PDB entry 1AXT | X-ray diffraction, 2.15 A resolution | chains L and H

Chain L:
Protein: Immunoglobulin IGG2A
Organism: Mus musculus
Notes: fragment: fab' fragment 33f12
Amino-acid sequence (216 residues; numbered 1 to 211 plus 5 insertion-coded residues; the number before each row is that of its first residue; a row labelled like 27A-27E holds insertion residues (27A, then the next letters in order)):
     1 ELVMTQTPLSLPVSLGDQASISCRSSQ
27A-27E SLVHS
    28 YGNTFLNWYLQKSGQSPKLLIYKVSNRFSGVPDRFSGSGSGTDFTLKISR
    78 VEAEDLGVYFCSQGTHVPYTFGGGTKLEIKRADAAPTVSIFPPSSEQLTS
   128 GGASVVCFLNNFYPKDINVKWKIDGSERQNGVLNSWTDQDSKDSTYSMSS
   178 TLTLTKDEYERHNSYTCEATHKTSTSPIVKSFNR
Disulfide bonds: Cys23-Cys88, Cys134-Cys194
Construct notes: conflict Tyr28 (Asn33 in S16112), Phe32 (Tyr37 in S16112), Asn34 (Tyr39 in S16112), Ser40 (Pro45 in S16112), Leu46 (Pro51 in S16112), Lys50 (Arg55 in S16112), Ser89 (Phe94 in S16112), Lys103 (Arg108 in S16112)

Chain H:
Protein: Immunoglobulin IGG2A
Organism: Mus musculus
Notes: fragment: fab' fragment 33f12
UniProtKB: P01865 (GCAM_MOUSE); the construct has insertions or renumbered stretches relative to UniProt, so the offset changes along the chain: 114-130 = UniProt 1-17; 133-154 = UniProt 18-39; 162-169 = UniProt 42-49; 171-180 = UniProt 50-59; 5 more segments
Amino-acid sequence (218 residues; each row starts with the number of its first residue; note: 16 numbers in that range are skipped by the numbering (no residue carries them; nothing is unmodelled there); a row labelled like 52A-52C holds insertion residues (52A, then the next letters in order)):
     1 EVKLEESGGGLVQPGGSMKLSCVVSGLTFSRFWMSWVRQSPEKGLEWVAE
    51 IR
52A-52C LKS
    53 DNYATHYAESVKGKFTISRDDSKSRLYLQM
82A-82C NSL
    83 RTEDTGIYYCKIYFYSFS
   102 YWGQGTLVTVSAAKTTAPSVYPLAPVCGD
   133 TTGSSVTLGCLVKGYFPEPVTL
   156 TW
   162 NSGSLSSG
   171 VHTFPAVLQS
   183 DLYTLSSSVTVTSS
   198 TWP
   202 SQSIT
   208 CNVAHPASSTKVDKKI
   226 EPR
Disulfide bonds: Cys22-Cys92, Cys142-Cys208

Interface between chain L and chain H:
Pairs across the interface (68):
  Asn30(L) with Tyr97(H)
  Phe32(L) with Tyr97(H), hydrophobic
  Tyr36(L) with Ser100(H), hydrogen bond; Trp103(H)
  Gln38(L) with Gln39(H), hydrogen bond; Tyr91(H), hydrogen bond
  Gln42(L) with Tyr91(H)
  Ser43(L) with Gly104(H), hydrogen bond (side chain-backbone); Gln105(H)
  Pro44(L) with Tyr91(H); Trp103(H), hydrophobic
  Leu46(L) with Ser100(H)
  Tyr49(L) with Tyr97(H); Ser98(H)
  Lys50(L) with Tyr97(H)
  Phe55(L) with Ser98(H); Phe99(H), hydrophobic; Tyr102(H)
  Phe87(L) with Gln39(H); Leu45(H), hydrophobic
  Val94(L) with Trp47(H), hydrophobic; Arg52(H); His58(H)
  Pro95(L) with Trp47(H), hydrophobic
  Tyr96(L) with Trp47(H); Glu50(H), hydrogen bond; Arg52(H); Tyr95(H)
  Phe98(L) with Leu45(H); Trp103(H), hydrophobic
  Ser116(L) with Thr139(H)
  Phe118(L) with Leu124(H); Ala125(H); Pro126(H); Thr139(H)
  Pro119(L) with Ala125(H); Val127(H), hydrophobic
  Ser121(L) with Tyr122(H); Pro123(H)
  Glu123(L) with Tyr122(H); Pro123(H); Lys221(H), salt bridge
  Gln124(L) with Tyr122(H)
  Ser127(L) with Tyr122(H)
  Ser131(L) with Leu143(H)
  Phe135(L) with Leu124(H), hydrophobic; Phe174(H), hydrophobic; Ser188(H); Ser189(H); Ser190(H)
  Asn137(L) with His172(H); Phe174(H); Ser190(H), hydrogen bond
  Asn138(L) with His172(H), hydrogen bond
  Leu160(L) with Val177(H), hydrophobic; Gln179(H)
  Asn161(L) with Val177(H)
  Ser162(L) with Phe174(H); Pro175(H), hydrogen bond (side chain-backbone); Val177(H)
  Trp163(L) with Pro175(H)
  Thr164(L) with Phe174(H)
  Ser174(L) with His172(H), hydrogen bond; Phe174(H)
  Met175(L) with Phe174(H)
  Ser176(L) with Phe174(H); Ser188(H)
  Thr180(L) with Lys145(H)
Other interface residues (no listed pair), chain L (40 interface residues in all): Asn34, Val133, Thr178, Phe209
Other interface residues (no listed pair), chain H (41 interface residues in all): Trp33, Ser35, Val37, Lys93, Asp130, Leu140, Gly141

Summary:
40 residues of chain L and 41 residues of chain H are in contact, with 9 hydrogen bonds and 1 salt bridge.
Polar contacts include Glu123(L)-Lys221(H), Tyr36(L)-Ser100(H) and Gln38(L)-Gln39(H).
Here chain L is Immunoglobulin IGG2A and chain H is Immunoglobulin IGG2A, both from Mus musculus. Entry 1AXT
(Immune versus natural selection: antibody aldolases with the rates of natural enzymes) was determined by
X-ray diffraction.
